7VRN - chains I and G of the 13 polymer chains in the assembly; structure by electron microscopy, 3.40 A resolution.

Chain I (and G):
Name: Structural polyprotein
Source organism: Avian infectious bursal disease virus
Notes: EC 3.4.21.-; chain G of this document is another copy of the same molecule, construct and numbering; everything in this record applies to it too
Reference sequence: Q98VX2 (Q98VX2_IBDV); residues 1-441 here = UniProt positions 1-441
Chain sequence (441 residues; numbered 1 to 441; the number before each row is that of its first residue):
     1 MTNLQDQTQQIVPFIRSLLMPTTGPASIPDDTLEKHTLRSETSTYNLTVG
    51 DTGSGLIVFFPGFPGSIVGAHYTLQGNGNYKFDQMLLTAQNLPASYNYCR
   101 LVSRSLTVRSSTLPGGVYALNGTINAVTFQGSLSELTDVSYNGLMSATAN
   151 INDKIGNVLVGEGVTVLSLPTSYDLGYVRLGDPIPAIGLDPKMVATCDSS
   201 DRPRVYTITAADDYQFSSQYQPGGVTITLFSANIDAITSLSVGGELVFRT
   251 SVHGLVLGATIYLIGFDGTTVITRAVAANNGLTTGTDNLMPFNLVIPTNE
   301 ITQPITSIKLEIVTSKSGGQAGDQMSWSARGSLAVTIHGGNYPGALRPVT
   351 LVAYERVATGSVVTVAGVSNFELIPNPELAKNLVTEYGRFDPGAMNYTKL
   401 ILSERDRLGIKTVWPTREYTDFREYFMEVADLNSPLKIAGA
Not modelled in the structure: 1, 6-11, 428-441 (chain G: 1-11, 428-441)

Chain I / chain G interface:
Contacting residue pairs (103; chain I residue first):
  Phe-129(I) / Pro-377(G)  hydrophobic
  Gln-130(I) / Lys-35(G)  hydrogen bond (side chain-backbone)
  Gln-130(I) / Ile-374(G)
  Gln-130(I) / Thr-385(G)  hydrogen bond
  Glu-135(I) / Arg-179(G)  salt bridge
  Glu-135(I) / Pro-377(G)
  Thr-137(I) / Lys-381(G)
  Ser-146(I) / Lys-381(G)
  Ala-149(I) / Ala-380(G)
  Ala-149(I) / Lys-381(G)
  Ala-149(I) / Asn-382(G)
  Ala-149(I) / Leu-383(G)
  Ala-149(I) / Val-384(G)
  Asn-150(I) / Val-384(G)
  Asn-150(I) / Thr-385(G)
  Asp-153(I) / Lys-35(G)
  Leu-169(I) / Tyr-387(G)
  Pro-170(I) / Leu-33(G)
  Pro-170(I) / Tyr-387(G)  hydrogen bond (backbone-side chain)
  Thr-171(I) / Leu-33(G)
  Thr-171(I) / Glu-34(G)
  Ser-172(I) / Thr-32(G)
  Ser-172(I) / Leu-33(G)
  Tyr-173(I) / Asp-31(G)
  Asp-174(I) / Asp-31(G)
  Asp-174(I) / Asp-174(G)
  Arg-202(I) / Asp-201(G)
  Pro-203(I) / Ser-200(G)
  Pro-203(I) / Asp-201(G)
  Arg-204(I) / Tyr-98(G)  hydrogen bond
  Arg-204(I) / Arg-179(G)
  Arg-204(I) / Cys-197(G)
  Arg-204(I) / Ser-200(G)
  Val-205(I) / Cys-197(G)
  Val-205(I) / Asp-198(G)  hydrogen bond (backbone-backbone)
  Val-205(I) / Ser-200(G)  hydrogen bond (backbone-side chain)
  Val-205(I) / His-338(G)
  Tyr-206(I) / Ile-184(G)  hydrophobic
  Tyr-206(I) / Thr-196(G)
  Tyr-206(I) / Cys-197(G)  hydrophobic
  Thr-207(I) / Ala-195(G)
  Thr-207(I) / Thr-196(G)  hydrogen bond (backbone-backbone)
  Thr-207(I) / Asp-198(G)
  Thr-207(I) / Val-295(G)
  Thr-207(I) / Pro-297(G)
  Ile-208(I) / Met-193(G)  hydrophobic
  Ile-208(I) / Val-194(G)
  Ile-208(I) / Ala-195(G)  hydrophobic
  Thr-209(I) / Met-193(G)
  Thr-209(I) / Val-194(G)  hydrogen bond (backbone-backbone)
  Thr-209(I) / Pro-297(G)
  Ala-211(I) / Asp-190(G)
  Asp-212(I) / Asp-190(G)  hydrogen bond (backbone-side chain)
  Asp-212(I) / Lys-192(G)
  Tyr-214(I) / Leu-189(G)
  Tyr-214(I) / Asp-190(G)
  Ile-227(I) / Leu-189(G)  hydrophobic
  Thr-228(I) / Leu-189(G)
  Leu-229(I) / Gly-188(G)
  Leu-229(I) / Leu-189(G)  hydrogen bond (backbone-backbone)
  Phe-230(I) / Ile-187(G)
  Phe-230(I) / Met-193(G)  hydrophobic
  Ser-231(I) / Ala-186(G)
  Ser-231(I) / Ile-187(G)  hydrogen bond (backbone-backbone)
  Ala-232(I) / Ile-184(G)  hydrophobic
  Ala-232(I) / Pro-185(G)
  Ala-232(I) / Ala-186(G)  hydrophobic
  Asn-233(I) / Ile-184(G)
  Asn-233(I) / Pro-185(G)  hydrogen bond (backbone-backbone)
  Gly-243(I) / Val-295(G)
  Gly-244(I) / Asn-293(G)
  Gly-244(I) / Val-295(G)
  Glu-245(I) / Ala-275(G)
  Glu-245(I) / Val-276(G)
  Glu-245(I) / Asn-293(G)
  Thr-286(I) / Asn-279(G)
  Asp-287(I) / Ala-275(G)
  Asp-287(I) / Ala-278(G)
  Leu-289(I) / Val-276(G)
  Pro-291(I) / Asn-293(G)
  Asn-293(I) / Asn-293(G)
  Ser-332(I) / Val-295(G)
  Ser-332(I) / Pro-297(G)
  Ala-334(I) / Val-295(G)  hydrophobic
  Asn-341(I) / Tyr-98(G)  hydrogen bond
  Asn-341(I) / Ser-200(G)
  Asn-341(I) / Asp-201(G)
  Arg-347(I) / Glu-34(G)  salt bridge
  Arg-347(I) / Tyr-98(G)  hydrogen bond
  Arg-347(I) / Ile-374(G)
  Met-395(I) / Asp-31(G)
  Met-395(I) / Leu-33(G)  hydrophobic
  Asn-396(I) / Phe-390(G)
  Lys-399(I) / Asp-30(G)
  Lys-399(I) / Asp-31(G)  salt bridge
  Lys-399(I) / Phe-390(G)
  Leu-400(I) / Phe-390(G)  hydrophobic
  Leu-402(I) / Leu-33(G)  hydrophobic
  Leu-402(I) / Tyr-387(G)
  Ser-403(I) / Gly-388(G)
  Ser-403(I) / Phe-390(G)  hydrogen bond (side chain-backbone)
  Arg-405(I) / Lys-35(G)
  Arg-405(I) / Tyr-387(G)
Also at the interface, not in a pair above, chain I (60 interface residues in all): Asp-30, Asp-31, Ala-147, Thr-148, Ala-210, Asp-213, Thr-283, Leu-333, Thr-398
Also at the interface, not in a pair above, chain G (52 interface residues in all): Asn-97, Gly-176, Ala-277, Leu-294, Asn-299, Glu-300, Arg-389, Pro-392

Overview:
60 residues of chain I face 52 of chain G across their interface, with 15 hydrogen bonds and 3 salt bridges.
Among the polar pairs are Glu-135(I)/Arg-179(G), Arg-347(I)/Glu-34(G) and Lys-399(I)/Asp-31(G).
Chain I and chain G are both Structural polyprotein (Avian infectious bursal disease virus); the structure,
Structure of infectious bursal disease virus Gt strain, was determined by electron microscopy (same
publication as 7VRP).
